Entry 6BLO (X-ray diffraction, 3.40 A resolution); this record covers chains A and R of the 12 polymer chains in the assembly.

Chain A:
Molecule: DNA-directed RNA polymerase II subunit RPB1
Source organism: Saccharomyces cerevisiae (strain ATCC 204508 / S288c)
Notes: EC 2.7.7.6
UniProtKB: P04050 (RPB1_YEAST); numbering as in UniProt (aligned over 1-1733)
Chain sequence (1733 residues; each row starts with the number of its first residue):
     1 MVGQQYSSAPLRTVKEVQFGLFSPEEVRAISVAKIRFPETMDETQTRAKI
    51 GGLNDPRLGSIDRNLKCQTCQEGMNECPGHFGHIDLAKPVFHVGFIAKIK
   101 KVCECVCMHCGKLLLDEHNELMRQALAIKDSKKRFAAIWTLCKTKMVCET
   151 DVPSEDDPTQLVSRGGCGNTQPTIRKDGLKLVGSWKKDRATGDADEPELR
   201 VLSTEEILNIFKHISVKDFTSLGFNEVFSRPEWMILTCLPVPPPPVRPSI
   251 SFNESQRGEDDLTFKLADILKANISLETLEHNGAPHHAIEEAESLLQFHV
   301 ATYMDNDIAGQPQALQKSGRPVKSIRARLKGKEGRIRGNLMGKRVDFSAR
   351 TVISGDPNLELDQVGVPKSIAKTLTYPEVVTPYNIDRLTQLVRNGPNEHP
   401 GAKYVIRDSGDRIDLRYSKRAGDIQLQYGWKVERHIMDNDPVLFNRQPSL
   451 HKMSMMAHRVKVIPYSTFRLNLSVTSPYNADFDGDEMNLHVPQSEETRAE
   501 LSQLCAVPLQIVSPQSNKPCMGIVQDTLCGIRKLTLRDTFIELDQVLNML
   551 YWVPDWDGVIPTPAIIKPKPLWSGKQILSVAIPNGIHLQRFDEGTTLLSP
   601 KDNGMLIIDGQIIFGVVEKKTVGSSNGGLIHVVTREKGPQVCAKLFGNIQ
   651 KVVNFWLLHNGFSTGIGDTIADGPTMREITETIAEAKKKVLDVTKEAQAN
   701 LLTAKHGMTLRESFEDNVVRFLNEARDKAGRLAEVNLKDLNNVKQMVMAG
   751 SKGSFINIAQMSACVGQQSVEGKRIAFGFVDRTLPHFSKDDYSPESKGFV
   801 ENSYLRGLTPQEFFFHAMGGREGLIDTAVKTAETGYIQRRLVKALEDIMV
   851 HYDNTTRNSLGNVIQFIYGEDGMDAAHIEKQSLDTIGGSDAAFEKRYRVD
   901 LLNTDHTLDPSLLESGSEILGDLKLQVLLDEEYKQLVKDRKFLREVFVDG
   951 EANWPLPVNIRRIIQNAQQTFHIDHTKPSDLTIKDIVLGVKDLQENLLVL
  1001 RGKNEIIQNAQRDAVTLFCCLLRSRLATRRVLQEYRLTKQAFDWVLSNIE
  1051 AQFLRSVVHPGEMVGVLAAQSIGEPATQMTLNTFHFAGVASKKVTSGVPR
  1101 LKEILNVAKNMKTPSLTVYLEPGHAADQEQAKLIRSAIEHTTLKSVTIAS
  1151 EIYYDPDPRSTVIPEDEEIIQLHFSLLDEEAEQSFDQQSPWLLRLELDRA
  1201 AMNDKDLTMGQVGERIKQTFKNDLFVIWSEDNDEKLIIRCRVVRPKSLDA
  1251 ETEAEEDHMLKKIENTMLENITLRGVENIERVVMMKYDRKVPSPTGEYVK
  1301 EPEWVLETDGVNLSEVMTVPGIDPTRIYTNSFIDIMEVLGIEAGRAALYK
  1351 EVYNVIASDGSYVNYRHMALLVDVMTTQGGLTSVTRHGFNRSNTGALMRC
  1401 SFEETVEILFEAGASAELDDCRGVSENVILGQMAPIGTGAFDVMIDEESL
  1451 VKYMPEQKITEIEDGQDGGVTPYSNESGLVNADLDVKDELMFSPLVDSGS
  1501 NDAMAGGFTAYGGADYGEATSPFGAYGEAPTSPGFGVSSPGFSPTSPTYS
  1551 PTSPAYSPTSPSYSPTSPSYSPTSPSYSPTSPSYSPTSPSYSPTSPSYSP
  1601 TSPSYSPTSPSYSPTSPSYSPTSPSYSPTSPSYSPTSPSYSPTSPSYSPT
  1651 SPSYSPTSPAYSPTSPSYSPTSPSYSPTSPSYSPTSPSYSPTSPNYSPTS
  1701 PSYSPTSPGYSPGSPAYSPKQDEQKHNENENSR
Disordered / not traced: 1-2, 149-164, 186-200, 251-258, 1081-1092, 1176-1186, 1244-1253, 1447-1733
Bound ions: Zn2+ site 1: Cys67, Cys70, Cys77, His80; Zn2+ site 2: Cys110, Cys167; Mg2+: Asp481, Asp483, Asp485 (shared with G8(R) of chain R)

Chain R:
Molecule: 8-nt RNA strand
Sequence (8 nucleotides; numbered 1 to 8; the number before each row is that of its first residue):
     1 AUCGAGAG
Bound ions: Mg2+: G8 (shared with Asp481(A), Asp483(A), Asp485(A) of chain A)

Chain A / chain R interface:
Pairs across the interface (5):
  Arg446(A) with G8(R), hydrogen bond to the sugar
  Gln447(A) with G8(R), base contact
  Asp481(A) with G8(R), phosphate contact
  Asp483(A) with G8(R), phosphate contact
  Asp485(A) with G8(R), hydrogen bond to the sugar
Interface residues without a listed pair, chain A (9 interface residues in all): Arg320, Lys323, Pro448, Gly484
Interface residues without a listed pair, chain R (4 interface residues in all): A1, U2, A7

Overview:
9 residues of chain A face 4 of chain R across their interface, with 2 hydrogen bonds. Among the polar pairs
are Arg446(A)-G8(R) and Asp485(A)-G8(R). Cys67(A), Cys70(A), Cys77(A) and His80(A) coordinate Zn2+ site 1.
Cys110(A) and Cys167(A) coordinate Zn2+ site 2.
Here chain A is DNA-directed RNA polymerase II subunit RPB1 (Saccharomyces cerevisiae (strain ATCC 204508 /
S288c)) and chain R is an 8-nt RNA strand. Entry 6BLO (Pol II elongation complex with an abasic lesion at i+1
position) was determined by X-ray diffraction together with 6BLP, 6BM2, 6BM4 and 6BQF from the same study.
